Entry 5YTF (X-ray diffraction, 1.98 A resolution); this record covers chains A and C of the 3 polymer chains in the assembly.

# Chain A
Molecule: DNA polymerase I, thermostable
Source organism: Thermus aquaticus
Notes: EC 2.7.7.7; fragment: large fragment
Reference sequence: P19821 (DPO1_THEAQ); residues 294-832 here = UniProt positions 294-832
Chain sequence (539 residues; row label = number of the first residue in the row):
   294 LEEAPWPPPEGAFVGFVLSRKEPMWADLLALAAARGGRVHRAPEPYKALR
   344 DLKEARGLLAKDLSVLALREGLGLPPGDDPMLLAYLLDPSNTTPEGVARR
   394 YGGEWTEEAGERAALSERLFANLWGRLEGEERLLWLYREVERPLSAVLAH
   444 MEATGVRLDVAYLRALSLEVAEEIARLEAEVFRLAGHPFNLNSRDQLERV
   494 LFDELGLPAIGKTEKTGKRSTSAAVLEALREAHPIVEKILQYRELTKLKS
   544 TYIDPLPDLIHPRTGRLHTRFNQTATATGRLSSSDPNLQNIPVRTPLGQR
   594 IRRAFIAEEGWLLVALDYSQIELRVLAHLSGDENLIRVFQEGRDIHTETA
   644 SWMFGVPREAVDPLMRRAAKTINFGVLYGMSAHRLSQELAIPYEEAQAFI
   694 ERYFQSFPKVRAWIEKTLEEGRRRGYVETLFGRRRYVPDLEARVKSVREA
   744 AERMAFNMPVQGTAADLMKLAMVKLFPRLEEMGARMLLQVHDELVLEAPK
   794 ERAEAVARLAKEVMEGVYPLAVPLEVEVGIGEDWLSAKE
Bound ions: Mg2+ site 1: Asp610, Tyr611, Asp785 (together with 2'-deoxyguanosine-5'-triphosphate); Mg2+ site 2: Asp610, Asp785 (together with 2'-deoxyguanosine-5'-triphosphate)
Small-molecule neighbours: 2'-deoxyguanosine-5'-triphosphate (DGT): Arg573, Asp610, Tyr611, Ser612, Gln613, Ile614, Glu615, His639, Arg659, Arg660, Lys663, Thr664, Phe667, Tyr671, Asn750, Asp785

# Chain C
Molecule: 16-nt DNA strand
Sequence (16 nucleotides; numbered 201 to 216; the number before each row is that of its first residue):
   201 AAACGGCGCCGXGGTC
Modified / non-standard residues: 92F (7-amino-3-(2-deoxy-5-O-phosphono-beta-D-erythro-pentofuranosyl)-2-oxo-2,3-dihydropyrido[2,3-d]pyrimidine-6-carbonitrile) at position 212

# Chain A / chain C interface
Residue-residue contacts (54; chain A residue first):
  Asn483(A) with 92F_212(C), hydrogen bond to the phosphate
  Asn485(A) with DG211(C), phosphate contact; 92F_212(C), hydrogen bond to the phosphate
  Ser486(A) with 92F_212(C), hydrogen bond to the phosphate; DG213(C), hydrogen bond to the phosphate
  Asp488(A) with DG213(C), sugar contact
  Gln489(A) with DG213(C), hydrogen bond to the phosphate
  Ile503(A) with DA201(C), base contact
  Gly504(A) with DA201(C), sugar contact
  Lys505(A) with DA201(C), sugar contact
  Ser513(A) with DA201(C), sugar contact
  Ser515(A) with DA201(C), hydrogen bond to the phosphate
  Ala517(A) with DA201(C), base contact; DA202(C), base contact
  Val518(A) with DA201(C), base contact
  Ala521(A) with DA201(C), base contact
  Ser543(A) with DC210(C), sugar contact
  Thr544(A) with DC210(C), sugar contact
  Pro548(A) with DC210(C), phosphate contact
  Ala568(A) with DG208(C), phosphate contact
  Thr569(A) with DC207(C), phosphate contact
  Ala570(A) with DG206(C), phosphate contact; DC207(C), hydrogen bond to the phosphate
  Thr571(A) with DG206(C), sugar contact
  Arg573(A) with DG205(C), base contact; DG206(C), hydrogen bond to the base
  Ser575(A) with DC207(C), phosphate contact; DG208(C), hydrogen bond to the phosphate
  Ser576(A) with DG208(C), sugar contact
  Ser577(A) with DG208(C), phosphate contact; DC209(C), phosphate contact
  Asp578(A) with DC209(C), hydrogen bond to the phosphate
  Asn580(A) with DG208(C), hydrogen bond to the sugar
  Phe667(A) with DC204(C), base contact
  Gly668(A) with DC204(C), base contact
  Tyr671(A) with DC204(C), base contact
  Met673(A) with DC204(C), hydrogen bond to the sugar
  Ser674(A) with DA203(C), hydrogen bond to the phosphate; DC204(C), hydrogen bond to the phosphate
  His676(A) with DA202(C), sugar contact
  Arg677(A) with DA202(C), hydrogen bond to the base; DC204(C), salt bridge to the phosphate
  Glu681(A) with DA202(C), base contact
  Arg728(A) with DG206(C), salt bridge to the phosphate
  Ser739(A) with DA203(C), base contact
  Glu742(A) with DA203(C), base contact
  Arg746(A) with DA203(C), sugar contact; DC204(C), hydrogen bond to the phosphate; DG205(C), salt bridge to the phosphate
  Met747(A) with DG205(C), phosphate contact; DG206(C), phosphate contact
  Asn750(A) with DG205(C), sugar contact
  Gln754(A) with DG205(C), hydrogen bond to the base; DG206(C), hydrogen bond to the sugar
Other interface residues (no listed pair), chain A (51 interface residues in all): Glu507, Lys540, Asn565, Pro579, Asn583, Thr664, Gly672, Gln680, Lys738, His784

# In short
Chain A and chain C form an interface of 51 and 13 residues respectively, with 18 hydrogen bonds and 3 salt
bridges. Polar contacts include Arg573(A)-DG206(C), Arg677(A)-DA202(C) and Gln754(A)-DG205(C). Ligands of
chain A: 2'-deoxyguanosine-5'-triphosphate. Asp610(A), Tyr611(A) and Asp785(A) form the Mg2+ site 1.
Here chain A is DNA polymerase I, thermostable (Thermus aquaticus) and chain C is a 16-nt DNA strand. Entry
5YTF (Structure of large fragment of DNA Polymerase I from Thermus aquaticus Host-Guest complex with the
unnatural ...) was determined by X-ray diffraction, deposited together with 5YTC, 5YTD, 5YTE, 5YTG, 5YTH and
5Z3N.
